PDB entry 3I52 | X-ray diffraction, 2.28 A resolution | chain A

Chain A:
Molecule: Putative leucoanthocyanidin reductase 1
Source organism: Vitis vinifera
Notes: EC 1.17.1.3
Reference sequence: Q4W2K4 (Q4W2K4_VITVI); residues 1-346 here = UniProt positions 1-346
Amino-acid sequence (346 residues; numbered 1 to 346; the number before each row is that of its first residue):
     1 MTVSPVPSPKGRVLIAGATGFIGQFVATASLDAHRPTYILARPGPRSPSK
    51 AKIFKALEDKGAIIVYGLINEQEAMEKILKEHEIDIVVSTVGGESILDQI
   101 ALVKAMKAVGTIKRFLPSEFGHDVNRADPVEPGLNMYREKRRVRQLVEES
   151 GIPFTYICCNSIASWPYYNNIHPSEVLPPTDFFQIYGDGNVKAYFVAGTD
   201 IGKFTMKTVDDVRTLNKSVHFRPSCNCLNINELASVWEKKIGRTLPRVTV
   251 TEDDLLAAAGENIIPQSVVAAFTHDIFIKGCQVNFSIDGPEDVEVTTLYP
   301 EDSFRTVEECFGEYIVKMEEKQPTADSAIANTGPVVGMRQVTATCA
Disordered / not traced: 1-10, 43-53, 318-346
Ligand contacts:
  - KXN ((2R,3S)-2-(3,4-dihydroxyphenyl)-3,4-dihydro-2H-chromene-3,5,7-triol): Gly92, Gly93, Glu94, Gly121, His122, Met136, Tyr137, Lys140, Ser161, Asn170, Ile171, His172, Pro265, Val268, Val269, Phe272, Ile276
  - NADP (NAP; NADP nicotinamide-adenine-dinucleotide phosphate): Gly17, Ala18, Thr19, Gly20, Phe21, Ile22, Leu40, Arg42, Gly67, Leu68, Ile69, Asn70, Thr90, Val91, Gly92, Glu94, Ser95, Ile96, Asp98, Ser118, Glu119, Phe120, Gly121, Met136, Lys140, Asn160, Ser161, Ile162, Ile171, His172

In short:
Chain A binds NADP and compound KXN.
Chain A is Putative leucoanthocyanidin reductase 1 (Vitis vinifera); the structure, Ternary complex structure
of leucoanthocyanidin reductase from vitis vinifera, was determined by X-ray diffraction (same publication as
3I5M, 3I6I and 3I6Q).
